9IM5 - chains C and D of the 5 polymer chains in the assembly; structure by X-ray diffraction, 2.86 A resolution.

== Chain C ==
Name: Tubulin alpha-1B chain
From: Sus scrofa
Notes: EC 3.6.5.-
Reference sequence: Q2XVP4 (TBA1B_PIG); residues 1-451 here = UniProt positions 1-451
Chain sequence (451 residues; numbered 1 to 451; the number before each row is that of its first residue):
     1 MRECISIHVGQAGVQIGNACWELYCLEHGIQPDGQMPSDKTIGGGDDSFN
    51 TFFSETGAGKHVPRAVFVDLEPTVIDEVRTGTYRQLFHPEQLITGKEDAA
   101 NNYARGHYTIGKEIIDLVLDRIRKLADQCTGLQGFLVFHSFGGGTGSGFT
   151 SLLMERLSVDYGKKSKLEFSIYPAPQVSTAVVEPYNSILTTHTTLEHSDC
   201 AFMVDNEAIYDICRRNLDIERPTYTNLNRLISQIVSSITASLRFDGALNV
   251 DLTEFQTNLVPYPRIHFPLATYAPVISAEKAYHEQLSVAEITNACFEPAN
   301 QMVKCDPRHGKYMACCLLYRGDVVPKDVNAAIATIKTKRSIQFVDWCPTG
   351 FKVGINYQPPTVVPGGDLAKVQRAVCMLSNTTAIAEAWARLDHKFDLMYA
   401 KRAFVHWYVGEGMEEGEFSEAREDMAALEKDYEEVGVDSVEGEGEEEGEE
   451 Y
Not modelled in the structure: 441-451
Swiss-Prot annotation at these positions:
  - motif: Met-1 to Cys-4 (MREC motif)
  - active site: Glu-254
  - binding site (GTP): Gly-10, Gln-11, Ala-12, Gln-15, Glu-71, Ala-99, Ser-140, Gly-143, Gly-144, Thr-145, Gly-146, Thr-179, Glu-183, Asn-206, Tyr-224, Asn-228, Leu-252
  - binding site (Mg(2+)): Glu-71
  - site: Tyr-451 (Involved in polymerization)
  - modified residue: Lys-40 (N6,N6,N6-trimethyllysine), Ser-48 (Phosphoserine), Ser-232 (Phosphoserine), Tyr-282 (3'-nitrotyrosine), Arg-339 (Omega-N-methylarginine), Ser-439 (Phosphoserine), Glu-443 (5-glutamyl polyglutamate), Glu-445 (5-glutamyl polyglutamate), Tyr-451 (3'-nitrotyrosine)
  - cross-link (Glycyl lysine isopeptide (Lys-Gly)): Lys-326 (interchain with G-Cter in ubiquitin), Lys-370 (interchain with G-Cter in ubiquitin)
Metal / ion sites: Ca2+: Asp-39, Thr-41, Gly-44, Glu-55
Residues lining bound ligands: GTP (guanosine-5'-triphosphate): Gly-10, Gln-11, Ala-12, Gln-15, Ile-16, Asp-69, Asp-98, Ala-99, Ala-100, Asn-101, Ser-140, Gly-142, Gly-143, Gly-144, Thr-145, Gly-146, Ile-171, Val-177, Ser-178, Thr-179, Glu-183, Asn-206, Tyr-224, Asn-228, Ile-231

== Chain D ==
Name: Tubulin beta chain
From: Sus scrofa
Reference sequence: P02554 (TBB_PIG); residue numbers follow UniProt; this construct covers 1-445
Chain sequence (445 residues; numbered 1 to 445; the number before each row is that of its first residue):
     1 MREIVHIQAGQCGNQIGAKFWEVISDEHGIDPTGSYHGDSDLQLERINVY
    51 YNEAAGNKYVPRAILVDLEPGTMDSVRSGPFGQIFRPDNFVFGQSGAGNN
   101 WAKGHYTEGAELVDSVLDVVRKESESCDCLQGFQLTHSLGGGTGSGMGTL
   151 LISKIREEYPDRIMNTFSVVPSPKVSDTVVEPYNATLSVHQLVENTDETY
   201 CIDNEALYDICFRTLKLTTPTYGDLNHLVSATMSGVTTCLRFPGQLNADL
   251 RKLAVNMVPFPRLHFFMPGFAPLTSRGSQQYRALTVPELTQQMFDAKNMM
   301 AACDPRHGRYLTVAAVFRGRMSMKEVDEQMLNVQNKNSSYFVEWIPNNVK
   351 TAVCDIPPRGLKMSATFIGNSTAIQELFKRISEQFTAMFRRKAFLHWYTG
   401 EGMDEMEFTEAESNMNDLVSEYQQYQDATADEQGEFEEEGEEDEA
Not modelled in the structure: 1, 274-283, 432-445
Swiss-Prot annotation at these positions:
  - motif: Met-1 to Ile-4 (MREI motif)
  - binding site (GTP): Gln-11, Glu-69, Ser-138, Gly-142, Thr-143, Gly-144, Asn-204, Asn-226
  - binding site (Mg(2+)): Glu-69
  - modified residue: Ser-40 (Phosphoserine), Lys-58 (N6-acetyllysine), Ser-172 (Phosphoserine), Thr-285 (Phosphothreonine), Thr-290 (Phosphothreonine), Arg-318 (Omega-N-methylarginine), Glu-438 (5-glutamyl polyglutamate)
  - cross-link (Glycyl lysine isopeptide (Lys-Gly)): Lys-58 (interchain with G-Cter in ubiquitin), Lys-324 (interchain with G-Cter in ubiquitin)
  - natural variant: His-37 (H37V: In 2nd form), Asn-48 (N48S: In 2nd form), Ala-55 to Asn-57 (sequence variant, change not given here; In 2nd form), Ser-275 (S275A: In 2nd form)
Residues lining bound ligands:
  - A1L2T (N4-(1,3-benzodioxol-5-ylmethyl)-6-(1H-indol-4-yl)pyrimidine-2,4-diamine): Ile-4, Tyr-50, Gln-134, Asn-165, Phe-167, Glu-198, Tyr-200, Val-236, Thr-237, Cys-239, Leu-240, Leu-246, Leu-250, Leu-253, Ala-254, Asn-256, Met-257, Ala-314, Lys-350, Ala-352, Ile-368
  - GTP (guanosine-5'-triphosphate): Ala-9, Gly-10, Gln-11, Cys-12, Gln-15, Ile-16, Asp-67, Ala-97, Gly-98, Asn-99, Ser-138, Gly-140, Gly-141, Gly-142, Thr-143, Gly-144, Val-169, Pro-171, Val-175, Ser-176, Glu-181, Asn-204, Leu-207, Tyr-222, Leu-225, Asn-226

== Chain C / chain D interface ==
Residue-residue contacts (51; chain C residue first):
  Gln-11(C) with Asn-247(D)
  Glu-71(C) with Asn-247(D), hydrogen bond
  Thr-73(C) with Asn-247(D), hydrogen bond
  Val-74(C) with Asn-247(D)
  Lys-96(C) with Cys-129(D)
  Glu-97(C) with Arg-162(D), salt bridge; Arg-251(D), salt bridge
  Asp-98(C) with Asp-249(D); Lys-252(D), salt bridge
  Ala-100(C) with Arg-251(D); Lys-252(D); Val-255(D)
  Asn-101(C) with Lys-252(D); Asn-256(D)
  Arg-105(C) with Arg-251(D)
  Pro-175(C) with Asn-347(D)
  Ser-178(C) with Lys-350(D)
  Thr-179(C) with Asn-256(D), hydrogen bond (backbone-side chain); Lys-350(D)
  Ala-180(C) with Asn-256(D); Lys-350(D)
  Val-181(C) with Asn-256(D); Ile-345(D), hydrophobic; Pro-346(D); Asn-347(D)
  Glu-220(C) with Lys-324(D)
  Arg-221(C) with Met-323(D); Asp-327(D), salt bridge
  Lys-394(C) with Asn-347(D)
  Leu-397(C) with Glu-343(D); Trp-344(D); Pro-346(D), hydrophobic
  Met-398(C) with Trp-344(D); Pro-346(D)
  Lys-401(C) with Phe-260(D); Trp-344(D); Thr-429(D), hydrogen bond (side chain-backbone)
  Arg-402(C) with Phe-260(D)
  Ala-403(C) with Pro-259(D); Phe-260(D), hydrophobic
  Phe-404(C) with Val-255(D); Asn-256(D); Val-258(D); Pro-259(D), hydrogen bond (backbone-backbone)
  His-406(C) with Val-258(D); Pro-259(D), hydrogen bond (side chain-backbone); Phe-260(D); Pro-261(D)
  Trp-407(C) with Ala-254(D); Val-255(D); Val-258(D), hydrogen bond (side chain-backbone)
Also at the interface, not in a pair above, chain D (27 interface residues in all): Thr-312, Asn-348, Ala-428, Ala-430

== Summary ==
26 residues of chain C face 27 of chain D across their interface, with 7 hydrogen bonds and 4 salt bridges.
Polar contacts include Glu-97(C)/Arg-162(D), Glu-97(C)/Arg-251(D) and Asp-98(C)/Lys-252(D). Chain C binds GTP.
Bound to chain D: GTP and compound A1L2T.
Chain C is Tubulin alpha-1B chain and chain D is Tubulin beta chain, both from Sus scrofa; the structure,
Tubulin-RB3(MUT)-TTL-Y12, was determined by X-ray diffraction, deposited together with 9IMO.
